Entry 4M5X (X-ray diffraction, 2.19 A resolution); this record covers chain A.

Chain A:
Molecule: Ubiquitin carboxyl-terminal hydrolase 7
Organism: Homo sapiens
Notes: EC 3.4.19.12; fragment: catalytic domain
UniProtKB: Q93009 (UBP7_HUMAN); residue numbers follow UniProt; this construct covers 207-560
Chain sequence (355 residues; row label = number of the first residue in the row):
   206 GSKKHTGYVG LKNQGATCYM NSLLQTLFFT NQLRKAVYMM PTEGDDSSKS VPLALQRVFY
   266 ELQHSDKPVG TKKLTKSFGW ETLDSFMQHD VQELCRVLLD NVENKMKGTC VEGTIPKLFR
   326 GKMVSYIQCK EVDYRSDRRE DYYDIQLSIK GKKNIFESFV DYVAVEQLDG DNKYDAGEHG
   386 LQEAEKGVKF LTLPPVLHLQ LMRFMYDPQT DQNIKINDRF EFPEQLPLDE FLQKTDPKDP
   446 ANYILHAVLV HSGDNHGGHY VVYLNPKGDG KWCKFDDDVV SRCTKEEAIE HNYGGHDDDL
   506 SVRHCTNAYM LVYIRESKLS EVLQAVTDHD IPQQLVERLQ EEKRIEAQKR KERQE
Not modelled in the structure: 206-208, 502-508, 555-560
Differences from the reference sequence: expression tag (206)
UniProt features mapped onto this chain:
  - active site: Cys223 (Nucleophile), His464 (Proton acceptor)
  - natural variant: Met225 (M225I: In HAFOUS), Glu345 (E345K: In HAFOUS), Leu373 (L373F: In HAFOUS), Gly392 (G392D: In HAFOUS), Val485 (V485G: In HAFOUS)
  - mutagenesis: Cys223 (C223A: Complete loss of activity. Localized in the nucleus and does not inhibit FOXO4-dependent transcriptional activity. Loss of ability to deubiquitinate CRY2; C223S: Catalytically inactive mutant ...), His456 (H456A: Complete loss of activity), His464 (H464A: Complete loss of activity)
Reported in the primary citation:
  - catalytic residues: Cys223, His464, Asp481
  - conformationally variable residues (loop rearrangement, order/disorder transition): Cys223, Trp285 to Phe291, Met410 to Ile419

Summary:
From UniProt: active-site residues Cys223 and His464 and 3 mutagenesis sites. The paper reports catalytic
residues Cys223, His464 and Asp481; conformational variability at Cys223, Trp285 and Met410.
Chain A is Ubiquitin carboxyl-terminal hydrolase 7 (Homo sapiens); the structure, Crystal structure of the
USP7/HAUSP catalytic domain, was determined by X-ray diffraction, deposited together with 4M5W.
